PDB entry 2PFO | X-ray diffraction, 2.00 A resolution | chains T and A of the 4 polymer chains in the assembly

[Chain T]
Molecule: Template
Sequence (11 nucleotides; row label = number of the first residue in the row):
     1 CGGCAGTACT G

[Chain A]
Protein: DNA polymerase lambda
Organism: Homo sapiens
Notes: EC 2.7.7.7, 4.2.99.-
Reference sequence: Q9UGP5 (DPOLL_HUMAN); numbering as in UniProt (aligned over 242-575)
Chain sequence (335 residues; each row starts with the number of its first residue):
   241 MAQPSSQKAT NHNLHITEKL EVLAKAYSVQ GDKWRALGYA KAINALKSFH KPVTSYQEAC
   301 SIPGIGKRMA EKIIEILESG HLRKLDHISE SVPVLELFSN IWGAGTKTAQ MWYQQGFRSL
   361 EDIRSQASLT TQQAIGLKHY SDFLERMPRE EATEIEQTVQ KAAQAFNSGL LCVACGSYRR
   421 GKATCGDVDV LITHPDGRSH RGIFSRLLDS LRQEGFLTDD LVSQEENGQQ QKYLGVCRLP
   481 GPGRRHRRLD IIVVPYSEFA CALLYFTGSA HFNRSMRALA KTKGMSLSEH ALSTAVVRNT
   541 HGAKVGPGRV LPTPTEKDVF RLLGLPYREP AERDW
Unresolved in the structure: 241-252
Sequence notes: initiating methionine (241); engineered mutation Ala-543 (Cys in Q9UGP5)
Bound ions: Na+ site 1: Cys-300, Ile-302; Na+ site 2: Ser-339, Ile-341, Ala-344 (shared with 1 residue of chain P); Na+ site 3 near Ser-339 (its only coordinating residue here); Mn2+: Asp-427, Asp-429, Asp-490 (together with DUP) (shared with 1 residue of chain P); Mg2+: Asp-427, Asp-429 (together with DUP); Na+ site 4 near Ser-463 (its only coordinating residue here)
Small-molecule neighbours: DUP (2'-deoxyuridine 5'-alpha,beta-imido-triphosphate): Arg-386, Gly-416, Ser-417, Arg-420, Cys-425, Gly-426, Asp-427, Asp-429, Asp-490, Tyr-505, Phe-506, Thr-507, Gly-508, Ser-509, Ala-510, Asn-513

[Interface between chain T and chain A]
Contacting residue pairs - 27 pairs, chain T then chain A:
  DG3(T) / His-541(A)  salt bridge to the phosphate
  DC4(T) / Trp-274(A)  stacking on the base
  DC4(T) / Lys-521(A)  salt bridge to the phosphate
  DA5(T) / Trp-274(A)  phosphate contact
  DA5(T) / Arg-514(A)  salt bridge to the phosphate
  DA5(T) / Arg-517(A)  hydrogen bond to the base
  DA5(T) / Ala-518(A)  sugar contact
  DG6(T) / Tyr-505(A)  base contact
  DG6(T) / Arg-517(A)  hydrogen bond to the sugar
  DG6(T) / Lys-521(A)  salt bridge to the phosphate
  DG6(T) / Leu-527(A)  sugar contact
  DG6(T) / Ser-528(A)  phosphate contact
  DG6(T) / Glu-529(A)  hydrogen bond to the base
  DT7(T) / Ser-528(A)  sugar contact
  DT7(T) / Glu-529(A)  sugar contact
  DT7(T) / His-530(A)  hydrogen bond to the phosphate
  DA8(T) / Gln-471(A)  hydrogen bond to the phosphate
  DA8(T) / Lys-472(A)  hydrogen bond to the sugar
  DA8(T) / His-530(A)  salt bridge to the phosphate
  DC9(T) / Val-462(A)  phosphate contact
  DC9(T) / Gln-464(A)  sugar contact
  DC9(T) / Gln-471(A)  hydrogen bond to the phosphate
  DC9(T) / Lys-472(A)  hydrogen bond to the phosphate
  DT10(T) / Gln-372(A)  sugar contact
  DT10(T) / Val-462(A)  phosphate contact
  DT10(T) / Ser-463(A)  hydrogen bond to the phosphate
  DT10(T) / Gln-464(A)  phosphate contact
Other interface residues (no listed pair), chain T (9 interface residues in all): DG11
Other interface residues (no listed pair), chain A (25 interface residues in all): Leu-277, Thr-371, Leu-461, Gln-470, Ser-526, Thr-540, Gly-542, Lys-544

[Summary]
The interface between chain T and chain A involves 9 residues on one side and 25 on the other; the contacts
include 9 hydrogen bonds, 5 salt bridges and 1 aromatic stacking contact. Among the polar pairs are
DA5(T)/Arg-517(A), DG6(T)/Glu-529(A) and DG6(T)/Arg-517(A).
Chain T is Template and chain A is DNA polymerase lambda (Homo sapiens); the structure, DNA Polymerase lambda
in complex with DNA and dUPNPP, was determined by X-ray diffraction, deposited together with 2PFN, 2PFP and
2PFQ.
